6M2J - chains A and C of the 3 polymer chains in the assembly; structure by X-ray diffraction, 2.20 A resolution.

== Chain A ==
Protein: RLA class I histocompatibility antigen, alpha chain 19-1
Organism: Oryctolagus cuniculus
Reference sequence: P06140 (HA1B_RABIT); residues 1-274 here correspond to UniProt positions 25-298 (UniProt number = residue number + 24)
Amino-acid sequence (274 residues; numbered 1 to 274; the number before each row is that of its first residue):
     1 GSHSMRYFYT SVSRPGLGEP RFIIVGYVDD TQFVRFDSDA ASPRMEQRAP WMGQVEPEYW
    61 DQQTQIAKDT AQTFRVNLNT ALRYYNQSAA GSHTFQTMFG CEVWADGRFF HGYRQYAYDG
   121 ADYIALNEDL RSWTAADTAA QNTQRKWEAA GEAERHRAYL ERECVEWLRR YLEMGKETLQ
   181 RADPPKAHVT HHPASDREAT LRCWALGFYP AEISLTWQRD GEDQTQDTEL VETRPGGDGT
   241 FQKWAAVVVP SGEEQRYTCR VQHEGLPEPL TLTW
Cystine bridges: Cys101-Cys164, Cys203-Cys259
Curated features (UniProtKB/Swiss-Prot):
  - glycosylation: Asn86 (N-linked (GlcNAc...) asparagine)
Reported in the primary citation:
  - mutagenesis - G53E/E56G: increased stability with VP60-1 (chain C)
  - mutagenesis - G53E/V55E/E56G: decreased stability with VP60-1 (chain C)
  - specificity-determining residues: Gln63, Ile66, His156 (proposed by the authors, not directly observed)
  - mutagenesis - G53E/E56G: unchanged stability

== Chain C ==
Protein: VP60-1
Amino-acid sequence (9 residues; each row starts with the number of its first residue):
     1 TLIDLTELI

== Chain A / chain C interface ==
Contacting residue pairs (35; chain A residue first):
  Tyr7(A) with Thr1(C), hydrogen bond (side chain-backbone); Leu2(C), hydrophobic
  Tyr9(A) with Leu2(C)
  Ile24(A) with Leu2(C), hydrophobic
  Met45(A) with Leu2(C), hydrophobic
  Tyr59(A) with Thr1(C)
  Gln63(A) with Thr1(C); Leu2(C), hydrogen bond (side chain-backbone)
  Ile66(A) with Leu2(C); Ile3(C)
  Asp69(A) with Asp4(C)
  Thr73(A) with Leu8(C)
  Phe74(A) with Glu7(C)
  Val76(A) with Leu8(C), hydrophobic
  Asn77(A) with Glu7(C), hydrogen bond (side chain-backbone); Leu8(C); Ile9(C), hydrogen bond (side chain-backbone)
  Thr80(A) with Ile9(C)
  Tyr84(A) with Ile9(C), hydrogen bond (side chain-backbone)
  Phe95(A) with Ile9(C), hydrophobic
  Phe99(A) with Leu2(C), hydrophobic
  Arg114(A) with Leu5(C); Glu7(C), salt bridge
  Tyr116(A) with Glu7(C), hydrogen bond
  Tyr123(A) with Ile9(C)
  Thr143(A) with Ile9(C), hydrogen bond (side chain-backbone)
  Lys146(A) with Leu8(C)
  Trp147(A) with Leu8(C), hydrogen bond (side chain-backbone); Ile9(C), hydrophobic
  Arg155(A) with Asp4(C); Leu5(C), hydrogen bond (side chain-backbone)
  Tyr159(A) with Thr1(C), hydrogen bond (side chain-backbone); Ile3(C), hydrophobic
  Trp167(A) with Thr1(C)
  Tyr171(A) with Thr1(C), hydrogen bond (side chain-backbone)
Interface residues without a listed pair, chain A (31 interface residues in all): Met5, Ala81, Thr97, Glu152, His156
Interface residues without a listed pair, chain C (9 interface residues in all): Thr6

== In short ==
31 residues of chain A face 9 of chain C across their interface, with 11 hydrogen bonds and 1 salt bridge.
Among the polar pairs are Arg114(A)-Glu7(C), Tyr7(A)-Thr1(C) and Gln63(A)-Leu2(C). The paper reports that
G53E/E56G of chain A increase stability with VP60-1 (chain C); specificity determinants Gln63(A), Ile66(A) and
His156(A).
Chain A is RLA class I histocompatibility antigen, alpha chain 19-1 (Oryctolagus cuniculus) and chain C is
VP60-1; the structure, Uncommon structural features of rabbit MHC class I (RLA-A1) complexed with rabbit
haemorrhagic disease virus (RHDV) ..., was determined by X-ray diffraction, deposited together with 6M24 and
6M2K.
